Entry 2GA0 (X-ray diffraction, 2.70 A resolution); this record covers chains A and B.

Chain A (and B):
Name: surface protein VspA
Source organism: Borrelia turicatae
Notes: chain B of this document is another copy of the same molecule, construct and numbering; everything in this record applies to it too
Reference sequence: O34000 (O34000_BORTU); residues 34-214 here = UniProt positions 34-214
Amino-acid sequence (181 residues; numbered 34 to 214; the number before each row is that of its first residue):
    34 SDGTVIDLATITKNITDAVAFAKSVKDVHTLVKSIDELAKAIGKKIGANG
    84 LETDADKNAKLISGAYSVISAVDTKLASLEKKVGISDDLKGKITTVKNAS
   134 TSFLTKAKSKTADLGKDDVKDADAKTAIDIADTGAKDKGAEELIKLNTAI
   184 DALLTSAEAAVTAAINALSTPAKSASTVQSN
Unresolved in the structure: 34-37, 202-214
Metal / ion sites: Ni2+ site 1: His-62, Asp-184; Ni2+ site 2: Asp-87, Lys-90

Interface between chain A and chain B:
Contacting residue pairs (94; chain A residue first):
  Leu-41(A) with Leu-201(B), hydrophobic
  Thr-45(A) with Leu-201(B)
  Ile-48(A) with Ile-198(B), hydrophobic
  Lys-56(A) with Lys-59(B); Glu-191(B), salt bridge
  Lys-59(A) with Lys-56(B); Asp-60(B)
  Asp-60(A) with Thr-63(B), hydrogen bond
  Thr-63(A) with Asp-60(B), hydrogen bond; Thr-63(B); Leu-64(B)
  Leu-64(A) with Thr-63(B); Ser-67(B)
  Ser-67(A) with Leu-64(B)
  Glu-70(A) with Ser-100(B), hydrogen bond (backbone-side chain); Val-101(B); Ala-104(B)
  Leu-71(A) with Leu-71(B), hydrophobic; Gly-97(B); Val-101(B), hydrophobic
  Lys-73(A) with Ser-100(B)
  Ala-74(A) with Ser-96(B); Gly-97(B)
  Lys-77(A) with Lys-93(B); Ser-96(B), hydrogen bond (backbone-side chain)
  Lys-78(A) with Ser-96(B); Gly-148(B)
  Ile-79(A) with Ile-95(B); Ser-96(B); Tyr-99(B), hydrophobic; Ala-140(B); Lys-141(B); Thr-144(B), hydrogen bond (backbone-side chain); Gly-148(B)
  Gly-80(A) with Lys-141(B); Thr-144(B)
  Ala-81(A) with Lys-141(B); Thr-144(B)
  Asn-82(A) with Lys-141(B)
  Gly-83(A) with Tyr-99(B); Lys-141(B)
  Leu-84(A) with Ser-96(B); Tyr-99(B), hydrophobic
  Asp-87(A) with Lys-93(B), salt bridge; Gly-148(B)
  Ala-88(A) with Lys-93(B)
  Asp-89(A) with Lys-93(B), hydrogen bond (backbone-side chain)
  Lys-90(A) with Lys-93(B); Asp-150(B), salt bridge
  Asn-91(A) with Lys-93(B)
  Lys-93(A) with Lys-77(B); Asp-87(B), salt bridge; Ala-88(B); Asp-89(B), hydrogen bond (side chain-backbone); Lys-90(B); Asn-91(B); Leu-94(B)
  Leu-94(A) with Lys-93(B); Leu-94(B); Gly-97(B)
  Ile-95(A) with Ile-79(B), hydrophobic
  Ser-96(A) with Ala-74(B); Lys-77(B), hydrogen bond (side chain-backbone); Lys-78(B); Ile-79(B); Leu-84(B)
  Gly-97(A) with Leu-71(B); Ala-74(B); Leu-94(B)
  Tyr-99(A) with Ile-79(B), hydrophobic; Gly-83(B); Leu-84(B), hydrophobic
  Ser-100(A) with Glu-70(B), hydrogen bond (side chain-backbone); Lys-73(B)
  Val-101(A) with Glu-70(B); Leu-71(B), hydrophobic
  Ala-104(A) with Glu-70(B)
  Ala-140(A) with Ile-79(B)
  Lys-141(A) with Ile-79(B); Gly-80(B); Ala-81(B); Asn-82(B); Gly-83(B)
  Thr-144(A) with Ile-79(B), hydrogen bond (side chain-backbone); Gly-80(B); Ala-81(B)
  Gly-148(A) with Lys-78(B)
  Asp-150(A) with Lys-90(B), salt bridge
  Glu-191(A) with Lys-56(B), salt bridge
  Ile-198(A) with Thr-45(B); Ile-48(B), hydrophobic
  Leu-201(A) with Leu-41(B), hydrophobic; Thr-45(B); Leu-201(B), hydrophobic
Interface residues without a listed pair, chain A (48 interface residues in all): Thr-49, Gly-76, Ala-98, Lys-108, Val-194
Interface residues without a listed pair, chain B (48 interface residues in all): Thr-49, Val-52, Lys-66, Gly-76, Ala-98

Overview:
The chain A/chain B interface involves 48 residues from each chain, with 10 hydrogen bonds and 6 salt bridges.
Polar contacts include Lys-56(A)/Glu-191(B), Asp-87(A)/Lys-93(B) and Lys-90(A)/Asp-150(B). The Ni2+ site 1 is
built by His-62(A) and Asp-184(A). Asp-87(A) and Lys-90(A) form the Ni2+ site 2.
Chain A and chain B are both surface protein VspA (Borrelia turicatae); the structure, Variable Small Protein
1 of Borrelia turicatae (VspA or Vsp1), was determined by X-ray diffraction together with 1YJG from the same
study.
